PDB entry 1YQP | X-ray diffraction, 1.80 A resolution | chain A

== Chain A ==
Protein: Bifunctional P-450:NADPH-P450 reductase
Organism: Bacillus megaterium
Notes: EC 1.14.14.1, 1.6.2.4; fragment: cytochrome domain
Reference sequence: P14779 (CPXB_BACME); residue numbers follow UniProt; this construct covers 1-455
Chain sequence (455 residues; each row starts with the number of its first residue):
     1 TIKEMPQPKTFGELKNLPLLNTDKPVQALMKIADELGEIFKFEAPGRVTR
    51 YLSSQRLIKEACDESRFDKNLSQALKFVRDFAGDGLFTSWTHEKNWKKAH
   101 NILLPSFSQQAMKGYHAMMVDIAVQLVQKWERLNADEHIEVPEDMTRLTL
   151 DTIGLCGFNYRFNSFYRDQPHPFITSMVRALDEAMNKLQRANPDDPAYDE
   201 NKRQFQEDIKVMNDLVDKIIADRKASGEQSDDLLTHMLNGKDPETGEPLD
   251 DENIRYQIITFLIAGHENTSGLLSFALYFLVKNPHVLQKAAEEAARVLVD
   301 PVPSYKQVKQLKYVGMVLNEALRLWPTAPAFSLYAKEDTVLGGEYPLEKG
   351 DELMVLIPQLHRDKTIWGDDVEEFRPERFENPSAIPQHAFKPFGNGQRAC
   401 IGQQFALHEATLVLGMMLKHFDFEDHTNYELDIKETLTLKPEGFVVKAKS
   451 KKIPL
Not modelled in the structure: 1-2, 189-200
Sequence notes: engineered mutation N268 (Thr in P14779)
Metal / ion sites: heme Fe near C400 (its only coordinating residue here)
Ligand contacts: heme (HEM): K69, L75, L86, F87, W96, F107, I153, T260, F261, A264, G265, N268, T269, L272, L322, T327, A328, F331, P392, F393, G394, Q397, R398, A399, C400, I401, G402, F405, A406
UniProt features mapped onto this chain:
  - site: T269 (Important for catalytic activity)
  - mutagenesis: T269 (T269A: Contrary to wild-type, significant decrease in the formation of the high-spin complex via substrate binding, and decreased substrate-induced reduction potential shift with saturating ...)

== Overview ==
Chain A binds heme. From UniProt: one mutagenesis site.
Chain A is Bifunctional P-450:NADPH-P450 reductase (Bacillus megaterium); the structure, T268N mutant
cytochrome domain of flavocytochrome P450 BM3, was determined by X-ray diffraction together with 1YQO from the
same study.
